8F9Z - chain A; structure by X-ray diffraction, 1.94 A resolution.

[Chain A]
Protein: HIV-1 gp120 core
Organism: Homo sapiens
Reference sequence: A0A0M3KKW8 (A0A0M3KKW8_HUMAN); the author numbering skips numbers that UniProt does not, so the offset changes along the chain: 44-124 = UniProt 1-81; 198-301 = UniProt 82-185; 318-355 = UniProt 186-223; 357-396 = UniProt 224-263; 1 more segments
Sequence (353 residues; each row starts with the number of its first residue; note: 96 numbers in that range are skipped by the numbering (no residue carries them; nothing is unmodelled there)):
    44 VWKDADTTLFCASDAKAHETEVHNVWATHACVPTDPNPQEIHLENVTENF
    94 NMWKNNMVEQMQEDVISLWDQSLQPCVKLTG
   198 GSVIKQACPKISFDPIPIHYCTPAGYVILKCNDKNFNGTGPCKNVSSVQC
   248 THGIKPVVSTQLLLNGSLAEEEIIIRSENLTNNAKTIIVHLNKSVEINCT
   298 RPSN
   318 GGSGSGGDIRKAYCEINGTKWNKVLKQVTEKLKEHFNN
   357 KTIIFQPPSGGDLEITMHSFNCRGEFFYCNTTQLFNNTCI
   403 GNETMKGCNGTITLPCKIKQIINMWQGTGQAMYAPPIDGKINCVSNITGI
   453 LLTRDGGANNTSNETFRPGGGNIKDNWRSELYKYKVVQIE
Disordered / not traced: 318-323, 403-410
Construct notes: engineered mutation Ser375 (His242 in A0A0M3KKW8)
Cystine bridges: Cys54-Cys74, Cys119-Cys205, Cys218-Cys247, Cys228-Cys239, Cys296-Cys331, Cys378-Cys445, Cys385-Cys418
Covalent attachments: N-acetylglucosamine (NAG) linked to Asn234, Asn262, Asn276, Asn289, Asn295, Asn386
Residues lining bound ligands: XKW ((5M)-N-{(1S)-2-amino-1-[5-(hydroxymethyl)-1,3-thiazol-2-yl]ethyl}-5-[5-(trifluoromethyl)pyridin-2-yl]-1H-pyrrole-2-carboxamide): Trp112, Val255, Ser256, Thr257, Asp368, Glu370, Ile371, Ser375, Phe376, Asn377, Phe382, Asn425, Met426, Trp427, Gly429, Gly473, Ile475
What the authors report for this chain:
  - binding site for XKW: Thr257, Asp368, Glu370, Ile371, Asn425, Trp427

[Summary]
Chain A binds compound XKW. N-acetylglucosamine is covalently linked to Asn234, Asn262, Asn276, Asn289, Asn295
and Asn386. From the paper: a binding site for XKW at Thr257, Asp368 and Glu370 among others.
Chain A is HIV-1 gp120 core (Homo sapiens); the structure, Crystal structure of clade A/E 93TH057 HIV-1 gp120
core in complex with NBD-14204, an HIV-1 gp120 ..., was determined by X-ray diffraction, deposited together
with 8FA0.
